PDB entry 5L5R | X-ray diffraction, 2.90 A resolution | chains E and F of the 28 polymer chains in the assembly

[Chain E]
Molecule: Proteasome subunit alpha type-6
Source organism: Saccharomyces cerevisiae (strain ATCC 204508 / S288c)
Notes: EC 3.4.25.1
UniProtKB: P40302 (PSA6_YEAST); residues 0-233 here correspond to UniProt positions 1-234 (UniProt number = residue number + 1)
Chain sequence (234 residues; each row starts with the number of its first residue; numbering starts at 0):
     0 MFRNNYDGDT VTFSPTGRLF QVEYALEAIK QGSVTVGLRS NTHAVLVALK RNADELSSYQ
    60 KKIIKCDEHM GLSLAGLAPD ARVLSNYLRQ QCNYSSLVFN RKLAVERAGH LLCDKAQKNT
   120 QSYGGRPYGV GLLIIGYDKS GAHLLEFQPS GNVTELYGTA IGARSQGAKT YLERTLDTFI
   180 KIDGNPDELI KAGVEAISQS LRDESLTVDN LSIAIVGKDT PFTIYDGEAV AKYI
Not modelled in the structure: 0-2
Curated features (UniProtKB/Swiss-Prot):
  - modified residue: Ser13 (Phosphoserine)
  - cross-link: Lys190 (Glycyl lysine isopeptide (Lys-Gly) (interchain with G-Cter in ubiquitin))

[Chain F]
Molecule: Probable proteasome subunit alpha type-7
Source organism: Saccharomyces cerevisiae (strain ATCC 204508 / S288c)
Notes: EC 3.4.25.1
UniProtKB: P21242 (PSA7_YEAST); residues -3 to 284 here correspond to UniProt positions 1-288 (UniProt number = residue number + 4)
Chain sequence (288 residues; row label = number of the first residue in the row; numbers below 1 keep their minus sign (Met-3 is residue -3)):
    -3 MTSIGTGYDL SNSVFSPDGR NFQVEYAVKA VENGTTSIGI KCNDGVVFAV EKLITSKLLV
    57 PQKNVKIQVV DRHIGCVYSG LIPDGRHLVN RGREEAASFK KLYKTPIPIP AFADRLGQYV
   117 QAHTLYNSVR PFGVSTIFGG VDKNGAHLYM LEPSGSYWGY KGAATGKGRQ SAKAELEKLV
   177 DHHPEGLSAR EAVKQAAKII YLAHEDNKEK DFELEISWCS LSETNGLHKF VKGDLLQEAI
   237 DFAQKEINGD DDEDEDDSDN VMSSDDENAP VATNANATTD QEGDIHLE
Not modelled in the structure: -3 to 1, 245-284
Curated features (UniProtKB/Swiss-Prot):
  - modified residue: Thr-2 (N-acetylthreonine)

[Interface between chain E and chain F]
Contacting residue pairs (60):
  Asn4(E) - Leu6(F)
  Tyr5(E) - Asp5(F)  hydrogen bond
  Tyr5(E) - Leu6(F)  hydrophobic
  Val10(E) - Ser124(F)
  Val10(E) - Val125(F)
  Val10(E) - Arg126(F)
  Thr11(E) - Leu6(F)
  Thr11(E) - Gln19(F)
  Phe12(E) - Gln19(F)
  Phe12(E) - Tyr22(F)
  Phe12(E) - Ala23(F)  hydrophobic
  Phe12(E) - Leu77(F)  hydrophobic
  Phe12(E) - Arg126(F)
  Phe12(E) - Pro127(F)
  Phe12(E) - Gly129(F)
  Ser13(E) - Tyr22(F)
  Pro14(E) - Tyr22(F)  hydrophobic
  Pro14(E) - Lys25(F)
  Thr15(E) - Lys25(F)
  Gly16(E) - Tyr22(F)
  Gly16(E) - Lys25(F)
  Gly16(E) - Ala26(F)
  Leu18(E) - Leu77(F)  hydrophobic
  Leu18(E) - Arg126(F)
  His109(E) - Arg82(F)
  Cys112(E) - Arg82(F)
  Asp113(E) - Arg82(F)  salt bridge
  Asp113(E) - Asn86(F)
  Gln116(E) - Pro79(F)
  Gln116(E) - Asp80(F)
  Gln116(E) - His83(F)  hydrogen bond
  Thr119(E) - Arg126(F)  hydrogen bond (backbone-side chain)
  Gln120(E) - His83(F)
  Gln120(E) - His119(F)
  Gln120(E) - Val125(F)
  Gln120(E) - Arg126(F)  hydrogen bond (backbone-backbone)
  Gln120(E) - Phe128(F)
  Tyr122(E) - Ser124(F)  hydrogen bond (backbone-backbone)
  Ser149(E) - Pro79(F)
  Gly150(E) - Pro79(F)
  Asn151(E) - Ile78(F)
  Asn151(E) - Pro79(F)
  Thr153(E) - Leu55(F)
  Thr153(E) - Asn60(F)
  Glu154(E) - Val56(F)  hydrogen bond (backbone-backbone)
  Glu154(E) - Lys59(F)
  Glu154(E) - Asn60(F)  hydrogen bond (backbone-side chain)
  Leu155(E) - Leu54(F)
  Leu155(E) - Leu55(F)
  Leu155(E) - Val56(F)
  Tyr156(E) - Leu54(F)  hydrogen bond (backbone-backbone)
  Tyr156(E) - Leu55(F)
  Tyr156(E) - Val56(F)
  Tyr156(E) - Pro57(F)
  Gly157(E) - Leu54(F)
  Lys168(E) - Leu54(F)
  Leu171(E) - Leu54(F)
  Glu172(E) - Ser52(F)  hydrogen bond
  Glu172(E) - Lys53(F)  hydrogen bond (side chain-backbone)
  Leu175(E) - Lys53(F)
Also at the interface, not in a pair above, chain E (34 interface residues in all): Thr9, Arg38, Ser121, Val152, Phe178
Also at the interface, not in a pair above, chain F (30 interface residues in all): Asn123

[Summary]
34 residues of chain E face 30 of chain F across their interface, with 10 hydrogen bonds and 1 salt bridge.
Among the polar pairs are Asp113(E)-Arg82(F), Tyr5(E)-Asp5(F) and Gln116(E)-His83(F).
Chain E is Proteasome subunit alpha type-6 and chain F is Probable proteasome subunit alpha type-7, both from
Saccharomyces cerevisiae (strain ATCC 204508 / S288c); the structure, Yeast 20S proteasome with human beta5i
(1-138;V31M) and human beta6 (97-111; 118-133), was determined by X-ray diffraction (same publication as 5L52,
5L54, 5L55, 5L5A, 5L5B, 5L5D and 30 further entries).
